Entry 8PR3 (electron microscopy, 3.90 A resolution); this record covers chains C and f of the 9 polymer chains in the assembly.

# Chain C
Molecule: C-Jun-amino-terminal kinase-interacting protein 3
Organism: Homo sapiens
UniProtKB: Q9UPT6 (JIP3_HUMAN); residue numbers follow UniProt; this construct covers 1-560
Sequence (581 residues; each row starts with the number of its first residue; numbers below 1 keep their minus sign (Ser-6 is residue -6)):
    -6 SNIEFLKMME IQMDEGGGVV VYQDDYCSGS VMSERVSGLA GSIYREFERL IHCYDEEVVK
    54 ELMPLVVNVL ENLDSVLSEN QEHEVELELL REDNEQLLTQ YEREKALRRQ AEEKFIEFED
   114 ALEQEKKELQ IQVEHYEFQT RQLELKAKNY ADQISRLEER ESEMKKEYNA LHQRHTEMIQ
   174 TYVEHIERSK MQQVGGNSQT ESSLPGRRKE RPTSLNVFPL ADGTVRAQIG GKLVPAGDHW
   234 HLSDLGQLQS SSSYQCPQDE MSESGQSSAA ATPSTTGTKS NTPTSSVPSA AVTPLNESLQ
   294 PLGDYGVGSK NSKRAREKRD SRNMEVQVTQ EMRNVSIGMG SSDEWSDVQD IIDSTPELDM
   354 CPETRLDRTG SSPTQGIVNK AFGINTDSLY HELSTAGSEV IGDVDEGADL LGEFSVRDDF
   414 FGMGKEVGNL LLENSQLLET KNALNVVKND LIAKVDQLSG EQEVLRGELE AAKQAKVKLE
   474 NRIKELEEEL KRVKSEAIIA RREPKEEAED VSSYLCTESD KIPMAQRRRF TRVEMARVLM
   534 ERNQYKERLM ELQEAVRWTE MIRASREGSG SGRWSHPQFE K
Unresolved in the structure: -6 to 22, 129-574
Sequence notes: expression tag (-6 to 0, 561-574)
What the authors report for this chain:
  - mutagenesis - L382A/Y383A/E385A: abolished binding to pointed end
  - disease-associated variants - L444P: abolished binding to Arf6
  - mutagenesis - L444P: unchanged binding to pointed end

# Chain f
Molecule: Cytoplasmic dynein 1 heavy chain 1
Organism: Homo sapiens
UniProtKB: Q14204 (DYHC1_HUMAN); numbering as in UniProt (aligned over 1-4646)
Sequence (4646 residues; numbered 1 to 4646; the number before each row is that of its first residue):
     1 MSEPGGGGGE DGSAGLEVSA VQNVADVSVL QKHLRKLVPL LLEDGGEAPA ALEAALEEKS
    61 ALEQMRKFLS DPQVHTVLVE RSTLKEDVGD EGEEEKEFIS YNINIDIHYG VKSNSLAFIK
   121 RTPVIDADKP VSSQLRVLTL SEDSPYETLH SFISNAVAPF FKSYIRESGK ADRDGDKMAP
   181 SVEKKIAELE MGLLHLQQNI EIPEISLPIH PMITNVAKQC YERGEKPKVT DFGDKVEDPT
   241 FLNQLQSGVN RWIREIQKVT KLDRDPASGT ALQEISFWLN LERALYRIQE KRESPEVLLT
   301 LDILKHGKRF HATVSFDTDT GLKQALETVN DYNPLMKDFP LNDLLSATEL DKIRQALVAI
   361 FTHLRKIRNT KYPIQRALRL VEAISRDLSS QLLKVLGTRK LMHVAYEEFE KVMVACFEVF
   421 QTWDDEYEKL QVLLRDIVKR KREENLKMVW RINPAHRKLQ ARLDQMRKFR RQHEQLRAVI
   481 VRVLRPQVTA VAQQNQGEVP EPQDMKVAEV LFDAADANAI EEVNLAYENV KEVDGLDVSK
   541 EGTEAWEAAM KRYDERIDRV ETRITARLRD QLGTAKNANE MFRIFSRFNA LFVRPHIRGA
   601 IREYQTQLIQ RVKDDIESLH DKFKVQYPQS QACKMSHVRD LPPVSGSIIW AKQIDRQLTA
   661 YMKRVEDVLG KGWENHVEGQ KLKQDGDSFR MKLNTQEIFD DWARKVQQRN LGVSGRIFTI
   721 ESTRVRGRTG NVLKLKVNFL PEIITLSKEV RNLKWLGFRV PLAIVNKAHQ ANQLYPFAIS
   781 LIESVRTYER TCEKVEERNT ISLLVAGLKK EVQALIAEGI ALVWESYKLD PYVQRLAETV
   841 FNFQEKVDDL LIIEEKIDLE VRSLETCMYD HKTFSEILNR VQKAVDDLNL HSYSNLPIWV
   901 NKLDMEIERI LGVRLQAGLR AWTQVLLGQA EDKAEVDMDT DAPQVSHKPG GEPKIKNVVH
   961 ELRITNQVIY LNPPIEECRY KLYQEMFAWK MVVLSLPRIQ SQRYQVGVHY ELTEEEKFYR
  1021 NALTRMPDGP VALEESYSAV MGIVSEVEQY VKVWLQYQCL WDMQAENIYN RLGEDLNKWQ
  1081 ALLVQIRKAR GTFDNAETKK EFGPVVIDYG KVQSKVNLKY DSWHKEVLSK FGQMLGSNMT
  1141 EFHSQISKSR QELEQHSVDT ASTSDAVTFI TYVQSLKRKI KQFEKQVELY RNGQRLLEKQ
  1201 RFQFPPSWLY IDNIEGEWGA FNDIMRRKDS AIQQQVANLQ MKIVQEDRAV ESRTTDLLTD
  1261 WEKTKPVTGN LRPEEALQAL TIYEGKFGRL KDDREKCAKA KEALELTDTG LLSGSEERVQ
  1321 VALEELQDLK GVWSELSKVW EQIDQMKEQP WVSVQPRKLR QNLDALLNQL KSFPARLRQY
  1381 ASYEFVQRLL KGYMKINMLV IELKSEALKD RHWKQLMKRL HVNWVVSELT LGQIWDVDLQ
  1441 KNEAIVKDVL LVAQGEMALE EFLKQIREVW NTYELDLVNY QNKCRLIRGW DDLFNKVKEH
  1501 INSVSAMKLS PYYKVFEEDA LSWEDKLNRI MALFDVWIDV QRRWVYLEGI FTGSADIKHL
  1561 LPVETQEFQS ISTEFLALMK KVSKSPLVMD VLNIQGVQRS LERLADLLGE IQKALGEYLE
  1621 RERSSFPRFY FVGDEDLLEI IGNSKNVAKL QKHFKKMFAG VSSIILNEDN SVVLGISSRE
  1681 GEEVMFKTPV SITEHPKINE WLTLVEKEMR VTLAKLLAES VTEVEIFGKA TSIDPNTYIT
  1741 WIDKYQAQLV VLSAQIAWSE NVETALSSMG GGGDAAPLHS VLSNVEVTLN VLADSVLMEQ
  1801 PPLRRRKLEH LITELVHQRD VTRSLIKSKI DNAKSFEWLS QMRFYFDPKQ TDVLQQLSIQ
  1861 MANAKFNYGF EYLGVQDKLV QTPLTDRCYL TMTQALEARL GGSPFGPAGT GKTESVKALG
  1921 HQLGRFVLVF NCDETFDFQA MGRIFVGLCQ VGAWGCFDEF NRLEERMLSA VSQQVQCIQE
  1981 ALREHSNPNY DKTSAPITCE LLNKQVKVSP DMAIFITMNP GYAGRSNLPD NLKKLFRSLA
  2041 MTKPDRQLIA QVMLYSQGFR TAEVLANKIV PFFKLCDEQL SSQSHYDFGL RALKSVLVSA
  2101 GNVKRERIQK IKREKEERGE AVDEGEIAEN LPEQEILIQS VCETMVPKLV AEDIPLLFSL
  2161 LSDVFPGVQY HRGEMTALRE ELKKVCQEMY LTYGDGEEVG GMWVEKVLQL YQITQINHGL
  2221 MMVGPSGSGK SMAWRVLLKA LERLEGVEGV AHIIDPKAIS KDHLYGTLDP NTREWTDGLF
  2281 THVLRKIIDS VRGELQKRQW IVFDGDVDPE WVENLNSVLD DNKLLTLPNG ERLSLPPNVR
  2341 IMFEVQDLKY ATLATVSRCG MVWFSEDVLS TDMIFNNFLA RLRSIPLDEG EDEAQRRRKG
  2401 KEDEGEEAAS PMLQIQRDAA TIMQPYFTSN GLVTKALEHA FQLEHIMDLT RLRCLGSLFS
  2461 MLHQACRNVA QYNANHPDFP MQIEQLERYI QRYLVYAILW SLSGDSRLKM RAELGEYIRR
  2521 ITTVPLPTAP NIPIIDYEVS ISGEWSPWQA KVPQIEVETH KVAAPDVVVP TLDTVRHEAL
  2581 LYTWLAEHKP LVLCGPPGSG KTMTLFSALR ALPDMEVVGL NFSSATTPEL LLKTFDHYCE
  2641 YRRTPNGVVL APVQLGKWLV LFCDEINLPD MDKYGTQRVI SFIRQMVEHG GFYRTSDQTW
  2701 VKLERIQFVG ACNPPTDPGR KPLSHRFLRH VPVVYVDYPG PASLTQIYGT FNRAMLRLIP
  2761 SLRTYAEPLT AAMVEFYTMS QERFTQDTQP HYIYSPREMT RWVRGIFEAL RPLETLPVEG
  2821 LIRIWAHEAL RLFQDRLVED EERRWTDENI DTVALKHFPN IDREKAMSRP ILYSNWLSKD
  2881 YIPVDQEELR DYVKARLKVF YEEELDVPLV LFNEVLDHVL RIDRIFRQPQ GHLLLIGVSG
  2941 AGKTTLSRFV AWMNGLSVYQ IKVHRKYTGE DFDEDLRTVL RRSGCKNEKI AFIMDESNVL
  3001 DSGFLERMNT LLANGEVPGL FEGDEYATLM TQCKEGAQKE GLMLDSHEEL YKWFTSQVIR
  3061 NLHVVFTMNP SSEGLKDRAA TSPALFNRCV LNWFGDWSTE ALYQVGKEFT SKMDLEKPNY
  3121 IVPDYMPVVY DKLPQPPSHR EAIVNSCVFV HQTLHQANAR LAKRGGRTMA ITPRHYLDFI
  3181 NHYANLFHEK RSELEEQQMH LNVGLRKIKE TVDQVEELRR DLRIKSQELE VKNAAANDKL
  3241 KKMVKDQQEA EKKKVMSQEI QEQLHKQQEV IADKQMSVKE DLDKVEPAVI EAQNAVKSIK
  3301 KQHLVEVRSM ANPPAAVKLA LESICLLLGE STTDWKQIRS IIMRENFIPT IVNFSAEEIS
  3361 DAIREKMKKN YMSNPSYNYE IVNRASLACG PMVKWAIAQL NYADMLKRVE PLRNELQKLE
  3421 DDAKDNQQKA NEVEQMIRDL EASIARYKEE YAVLISEAQA IKADLAAVEA KVNRSTALLK
  3481 SLSAERERWE KTSETFKNQM STIAGDCLLS AAFIAYAGYF DQQMRQNLFT TWSHHLQQAN
  3541 IQFRTDIART EYLSNADERL RWQASSLPAD DLCTENAIML KRFNRYPLII DPSGQATEFI
  3601 MNEYKDRKIT RTSFLDDAFR KNLESALRFG NPLLVQDVES YDPVLNPVLN REVRRTGGRV
  3661 LITLGDQDID LSPSFVIFLS TRDPTVEFPP DLCSRVTFVN FTVTRSSLQS QCLNEVLKAE
  3721 RPDVDEKRSD LLKLQGEFQL RLRQLEKSLL QALNEVKGRI LDDDTIITTL ENLKREAAEV
  3781 TRKVEETDIV MQEVETVSQQ YLPLSTACSS IYFTMESLKQ IHFLYQYSLQ FFLDIYHNVL
  3841 YENPNLKGVT DHTQRLSIIT KDLFQVAFNR VARGMLHQDH ITFAMLLARI KLKGTVGEPT
  3901 YDAEFQHFLR GNEIVLSAGS TPRIQGLTVE QAEAVVRLSC LPAFKDLIAK VQADEQFGIW
  3961 LDSSSPEQTV PYLWSEETPA TPIGQAIHRL LLIQAFRPDR LLAMAHMFVS TNLGESFMSI
  4021 MEQPLDLTHI VGTEVKPNTP VLMCSVPGYD ASGHVEDLAA EQNTQITSIA IGSAEGFNQA
  4081 DKAINTAVKS GRWVMLKNVH LAPGWLMQLE KKLHSLQPHA CFRLFLTMEI NPKVPVNLLR
  4141 AGRIFVFEPP PGVKANMLRT FSSIPVSRIC KSPNERARLY FLLAWFHAII QERLRYAPLG
  4201 WSKKYEFGES DLRSACDTVD TWLDDTAKGR QNISPDKIPW SALKTLMAQS IYGGRVDNEF
  4261 DQRLLNTFLE RLFTTRSFDS EFKLACKVDG HKDIQMPDGI RREEFVQWVE LLPDTQTPSW
  4321 LGLPNNAERV LLTTQGVDMI SKMLKMQMLE DEDDLAYAET EKKTRTDSTS DGRPAWMRTL
  4381 HTTASNWLHL IPQTLSHLKR TVENIKDPLF RFFEREVKMG AKLLQDVRQD LADVVQVCEG
  4441 KKKQTNYLRT LINELVKGIL PRSWSHYTVP AGMTVIQWVS DFSERIKQLQ NISLAAASGG
  4501 AKELKNIHVC LGGLFVPEAY ITATRQYVAQ ANSWSLEELC LEVNVTTSQG ATLDACSFGV
  4561 TGLKLQGATC NNNKLSLSNA ISTALPLTQL RWVKQTNTEK KASVVTLPVY LNFTRADLIF
  4621 TVDFEIATKE DPRSFYERGV AVLCTE
Unresolved in the structure: 1-559, 924-984, 1041-4646
Sequence notes: engineered mutation Glu1567 (Arg in Q14204), Glu1610 (Lys in Q14204)
Swiss-Prot annotation at these positions:
  - binding site (ATP): Gly1906 to Thr1913, Gly2224 to Ser2231, Gly2595 to Thr2602, Gly2937 to Thr2944
  - modified residue: Ser2 (N-acetylserine), Ser70 (Phosphoserine), Lys1125 (N6-acetyllysine), Ser1230 (Phosphoserine), Lys3480 (N6-acetyllysine), Ser4162 (Phosphoserine), Lys4283 (N6-acetyllysine), Thr4366 (Phosphothreonine), Ser4368 (Phosphoserine)
  - natural variant: Glu94 (E94K: Found in a patient with spinal muscular atrophy; uncertain significance), Lys129 (K129I: In CDCBM13), Arg264 (R264L: In SMALED1), His306 (H306R: In CMT2O and SMALED1), Ile584 (I584L: In SMALED1), Arg598 (R598C: In CMT2O and SMALED1), Thr659 to Met662 (deletion: In CDCBM13), Lys671 (K671E: In SMALED1), Pro776 (P776L: In SMALED1), Tyr970 (Y970C: In SMALED1), Gly1132 (G1132E: In SMALED1), Gln1194 (Q1194R: In CMT2O), 8 further natural variant entries in UniProt

# How chain C and chain f interact
Contacting residue pairs (7):
  Asp86(C) - Tyr827(f)  hydrogen bond
  Gln89(C) - Tyr827(f)  hydrogen bond (side chain-backbone)
  Gln89(C) - Lys828(f)
  Gln89(C) - Pro831(f)
  Leu90(C) - Tyr827(f)  hydrophobic
  Gln93(C) - Tyr827(f)  hydrogen bond (side chain-backbone)
  Arg96(C) - Asp830(f)  salt bridge

# In short
The interface between chain C and chain f involves 5 residues on one side and 4 on the other, with 3 hydrogen
bonds and 1 salt bridge. Polar contacts include Arg96(C)-Asp830(f), Asp86(C)-Tyr827(f) and Gln89(C)-Tyr827(f).
From the paper: L382A/Y383A/E385A of chain C abolish binding to pointed end; L444P of chain C abolishes
binding to Arf6.
Chain C is C-Jun-amino-terminal kinase-interacting protein 3 and chain f is Cytoplasmic dynein 1 heavy chain
1, both from Homo sapiens; the structure, Cytoplasmic dynein-1 heavy chain bound to JIP3-RH1, was determined
by electron microscopy (same publication as 8PQW, 8PQY, 8PQZ, 8PR0, 8PR1, 8PR2 and 8PR4).
